Entry 3C59 (X-ray diffraction, 2.30 A resolution); this record covers chains A and B.

Chain A:
Name: Glucagon-like peptide 1 receptor
Source organism: Homo sapiens
Notes: fragment: N-terminal extracellular domain
Reference sequence: P43220 (GLP1R_HUMAN); residue numbers follow UniProt; this construct covers 24-145
Amino-acid sequence (122 residues; each row starts with the number of its first residue):
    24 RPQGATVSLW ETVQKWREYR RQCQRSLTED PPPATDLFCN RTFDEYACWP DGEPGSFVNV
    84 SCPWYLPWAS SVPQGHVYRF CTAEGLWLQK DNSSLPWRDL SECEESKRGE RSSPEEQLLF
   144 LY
Not modelled in the structure: 24-28, 132-145
Disulfides: Cys46-Cys71, Cys62-Cys104, Cys85-Cys126
Residues lining bound ligands: 10M (decyl 4-O-alpha-D-glucopyranosyl-1-thio-beta-D-glucopyranoside): Phe80, Asn82, His99, Tyr101

Chain B:
Name: Exendin-4
Reference sequence: P26349 (EXE4_HELSU); residues 9-39 here correspond to UniProt positions 56-86 (UniProt number = residue number + 47)
Amino-acid sequence (31 residues; numbered 9 to 39; the number before each row is that of its first residue):
     9 DLSKQMEEEA VRMFIEWLKN GGPSSGAPPP S
Not modelled in the structure: 36-39
Differences from the reference sequence: modified residue (21)
Modified / non-standard residues: Mse14 (selenomethionine; parent Met); Mse21 (selenomethionine; parent Met)
Swiss-Prot annotation at these positions:
  - modified residue: Ser39 (Serine amide)

Interface between chain A and chain B:
Contacting residue pairs - 25 pairs, chain A then chain B:
  Val30(A) - Lys12(B)
  Val30(A) - Glu15(B)
  Val30(A) - Glu16(B)
  Ser31(A) - Glu15(B)
  Leu32(A) - Glu15(B)  hydrogen bond (backbone-side chain)
  Leu32(A) - Val19(B)  hydrophobic
  Leu32(A) - Phe22(B)  hydrophobic
  Thr35(A) - Val19(B)
  Val36(A) - Phe22(B)  hydrophobic
  Trp39(A) - Leu26(B)
  Trp39(A) - Pro31(B)  hydrophobic
  Glu68(A) - Leu26(B)
  Glu68(A) - Gly29(B)
  Glu68(A) - Pro31(B)
  Glu68(A) - Ser32(B)  hydrogen bond
  Tyr69(A) - Leu26(B)
  Tyr69(A) - Lys27(B)
  Tyr88(A) - Ile23(B)  hydrophobic
  Tyr88(A) - Leu26(B)  hydrophobic
  Leu89(A) - Ile23(B)  hydrophobic
  Pro90(A) - Val19(B)  hydrophobic
  Arg121(A) - Lys27(B)  hydrogen bond (side chain-backbone)
  Leu123(A) - Lys27(B)
  Glu127(A) - Lys27(B)  salt bridge
  Glu128(A) - Arg20(B)  salt bridge
Interface residues without a listed pair, chain A (18 interface residues in all): Trp33, Asp67, Trp91
Interface residues without a listed pair, chain B (14 interface residues in all): Ala18, Gly30

In short:
Chain A and chain B form an interface of 18 and 14 residues respectively, with 3 hydrogen bonds and 2 salt
bridges. Among the polar pairs are Glu127(A)-Lys27(B), Glu128(A)-Arg20(B) and Leu32(A)-Glu15(B). Chain A binds
compound 10M.
Here chain A is Glucagon-like peptide 1 receptor (Homo sapiens) and chain B is Exendin-4. Entry 3C59 (Crystal
structure of the ligand-bound glucagon-like peptide-1 receptor extracellular domain) was determined by X-ray
diffraction together with 3C5T from the same study.
